Entry 1WLK (X-ray diffraction, 1.90 A resolution); this record covers chains A and B.

[Chain A (and B)]
Molecule: FMN-binding protein
Organism: Desulfovibrio vulgaris str. 'Miyazaki F'
Notes: chain B of this document is another copy of the same molecule, construct and numbering; everything in this record applies to it too
Reference sequence: Q46604 (FMNB_DESVM); residues 1-122 here = UniProt positions 1-122
Amino-acid sequence (122 residues; row label = number of the first residue in the row):
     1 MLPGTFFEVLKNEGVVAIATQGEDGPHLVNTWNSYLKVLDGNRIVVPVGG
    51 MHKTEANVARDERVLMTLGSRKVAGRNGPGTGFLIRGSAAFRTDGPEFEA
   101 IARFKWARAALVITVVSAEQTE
Sequence notes: engineered mutation Glu-122 (Leu in Q46604)
Residues lining bound ligands:
  - FMN (flavin mononucleotide), molecule 1: Val-15, His-27, Val-29, Asn-30, Thr-31, Trp-32, Tyr-35, Pro-47, Val-48, Gly-49, Gly-50, Met-51, His-52, Lys-53, Thr-54, Trp-106
  - FMN, molecule 2: Thr-81, Gly-82, Phe-83, Thr-121, Glu-122

[Chain A / chain B interface]
Residue-residue contacts - 49 pairs, chain A then chain B:
  Glu-13(A) with Arg-71(B), salt bridge
  Val-15(A) with Gly-69(B)
  Ala-17(A) with Ala-17(B), hydrophobic; Leu-28(B); Thr-67(B)
  Thr-20(A) with Pro-26(B)
  Gln-21(A) with Gln-21(B), hydrogen bond; Gly-25(B); Pro-26(B)
  Asp-24(A) with Arg-63(B), hydrogen bond (backbone-side chain)
  Gly-25(A) with Gln-21(B); Arg-63(B)
  Pro-26(A) with Thr-20(B); Gln-21(B); Pro-26(B), hydrophobic; Leu-65(B)
  His-27(A) with Leu-65(B); Arg-86(B)
  Leu-28(A) with Ala-17(B); Leu-28(B), hydrophobic; Leu-65(B); Thr-67(B); Leu-84(B)
  Asn-30(A) with Thr-67(B), hydrogen bond
  Trp-32(A) with Ser-70(B); Arg-71(B); Gly-80(B); Thr-81(B); Glu-122(B), hydrogen bond
  Ser-34(A) with Arg-71(B)
  Tyr-35(A) with Arg-71(B)
  Arg-63(A) with Asp-24(B), salt bridge
  Leu-65(A) with Pro-26(B); His-27(B); Leu-28(B)
  Thr-67(A) with Ala-17(B); Leu-28(B); Asn-30(B), hydrogen bond
  Gly-69(A) with Val-15(B)
  Ser-70(A) with Trp-32(B)
  Arg-71(A) with Glu-13(B), salt bridge; Trp-32(B); Ser-34(B); Tyr-35(B)
  Gly-80(A) with Trp-32(B)
  Thr-81(A) with Trp-32(B)
  Leu-84(A) with Leu-28(B)
  Arg-86(A) with His-27(B)
  Glu-122(A) with Trp-32(B), hydrogen bond
Also at the interface, not in a pair above, chain A (27 interface residues in all): Ala-19, Met-66
Also at the interface, not in a pair above, chain B (27 interface residues in all): Ala-19, Met-66

[In short]
The chain A/chain B interface involves 27 residues from each chain; the contacts include 6 hydrogen bonds and
3 salt bridges. Polar contacts include Glu-13(A)/Arg-71(B), Arg-63(A)/Asp-24(B) and Gln-21(A)/Gln-21(B). Bound
to chain A: flavin mononucleotide.
Chain A and chain B are both FMN-binding protein (Desulfovibrio vulgaris str. 'Miyazaki F'); the structure,
L122E mutant of FMN-binding protein from Desulfovibrio vulgaris (Miyazaki F), was determined by X-ray
diffraction, deposited together with 3A20.
